Entry 8F2O (electron microscopy, 3.00 A resolution); this record covers chains j and u of the 47 polymer chains in the assembly.

[Chain j (and u)]
Molecule: Major capsid protein
Organism: Bacillus phage phi29
Notes: chain u of this document is another copy of the same molecule, construct and numbering; everything in this record applies to it too
UniProt: P13849 (CAPSD_BPPH2); numbering as in UniProt (aligned over 1-448)
Amino-acid sequence (448 residues; each row starts with the number of its first residue):
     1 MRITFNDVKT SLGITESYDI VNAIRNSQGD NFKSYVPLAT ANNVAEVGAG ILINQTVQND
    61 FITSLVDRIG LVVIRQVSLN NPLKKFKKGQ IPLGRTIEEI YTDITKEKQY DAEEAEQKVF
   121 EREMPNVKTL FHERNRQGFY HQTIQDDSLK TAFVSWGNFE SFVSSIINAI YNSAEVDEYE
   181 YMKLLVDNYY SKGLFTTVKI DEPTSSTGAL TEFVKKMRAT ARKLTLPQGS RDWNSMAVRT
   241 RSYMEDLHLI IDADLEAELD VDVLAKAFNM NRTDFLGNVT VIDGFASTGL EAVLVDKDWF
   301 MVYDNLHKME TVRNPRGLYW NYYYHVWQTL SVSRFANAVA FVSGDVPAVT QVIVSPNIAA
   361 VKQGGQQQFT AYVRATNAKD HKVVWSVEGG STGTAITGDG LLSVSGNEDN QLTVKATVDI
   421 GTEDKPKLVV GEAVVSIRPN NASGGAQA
Unresolved in the structure: 440-448

[Interface between chain j and chain u]
Residue-residue contacts (15; chain j residue first):
  Gln-109(j) with Met-1(u)
  Tyr-110(j) with Gln-145(u), hydrogen bond; Arg-316(u); Gly-317(u), hydrogen bond (side chain-backbone); Leu-318(u), hydrophobic
  Ala-112(j) with Gln-145(u)
  Ala-115(j) with Asn-314(u), hydrogen bond (backbone-side chain); Arg-316(u); Gly-317(u)
  Glu-116(j) with Asn-314(u); Tyr-319(u)
  Lys-118(j) with Arg-316(u), hydrogen bond (backbone-side chain)
  Val-119(j) with Asn-314(u); Pro-315(u); Arg-316(u)

[Summary]
Chain j and chain u form an interface of 7 and 8 residues respectively; the contacts include 4 hydrogen bonds.
Polar contacts include Tyr-110(j)/Gln-145(u), Tyr-110(j)/Gly-317(u) and Ala-115(j)/Asn-314(u).
Both chains are Major capsid protein (Bacillus phage phi29). Entry 8F2O (Phi-29 expanded, DNA-packaged
fiberless prohead) was determined by electron microscopy, deposited together with 8F2M and 8F2N.
